1BII - chains A and B of the 3 polymer chains in the assembly; structure by X-ray diffraction, 2.40 A resolution.

Chain A:
Protein: MHC class I H-2DD
From: Mus musculus
Notes: fragment: heavy chain, extracellular domains
UniProt: P01900 (HA12_MOUSE); residues -23 to 341 here correspond to UniProt positions 1-365 (UniProt number = residue number + 24)
Chain sequence (365 residues; numbered -23 to 341; the number before each row is that of its first residue; numbers below 1 keep their minus sign (Met-23 is residue -23)):
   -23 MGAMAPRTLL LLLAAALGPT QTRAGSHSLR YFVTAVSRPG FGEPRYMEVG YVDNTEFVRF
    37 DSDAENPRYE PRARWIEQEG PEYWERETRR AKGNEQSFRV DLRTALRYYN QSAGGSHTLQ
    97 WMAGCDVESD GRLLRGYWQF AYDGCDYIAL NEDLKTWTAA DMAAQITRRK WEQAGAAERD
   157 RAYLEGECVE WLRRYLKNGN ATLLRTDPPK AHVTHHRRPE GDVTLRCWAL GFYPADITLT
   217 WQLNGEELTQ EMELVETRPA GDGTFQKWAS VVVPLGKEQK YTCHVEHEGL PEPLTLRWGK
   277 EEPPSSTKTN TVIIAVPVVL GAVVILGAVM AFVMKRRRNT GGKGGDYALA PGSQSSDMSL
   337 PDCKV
Disordered / not traced: -23 to 0, 275-341
Curated features (UniProtKB/Swiss-Prot):
  - region: Gly275 to Thr287 (Connecting peptide)
  - modified residue (Phosphoserine): Ser332, Ser335
  - glycosylation (N-linked (GlcNAc...) asparagine): Asn86, Asn176
Cystine bridges: Cys101-Cys164, Cys203-Cys259
From the paper describing this entry:
  - post-translational modification sites: Asn176 (citing earlier work)
  - binding site for Decameric peptide: Tyr7, Arg62, Glu63, Arg66, Asn70, Phe74, Asp77, Tyr84, Trp97, Ala99, Trp114, Phe116, Tyr123, Thr143, Lys146, Trp147, Ala152, Arg155, Tyr159, Glu163, Trp167, Tyr171
  - specificity-determining residues: Arg66, Trp97, Trp114

Chain B:
Protein: Beta-2 microglobulin
From: Mus musculus
UniProt: P01887 (B2MG_MOUSE); residues 281-399 here correspond to UniProt positions 1-119 (UniProt number = residue number - 280)
Chain sequence (119 residues; each row starts with the number of its first residue):
   281 MARSVTLVFL VLVSLTGLYA IQKTPQIQVY SRHPPENGKP NILNCYVTQF HPPHIEIQML
   341 KNGKKIPKVE MSDMSFSKDW SFYILAHTEF TPTETDTYAC RVKHDSMAEP KTVYWDRDM
Disordered / not traced: 281-300
Cystine bridges: Cys325-Cys380

How chain A and chain B interact:
Residue-residue contacts (52; chain A residue first):
  Phe8(A) with Ser355(B); Phe356(B), hydrophobic
  Val9(A) with Phe356(B)
  Thr10(A) with Phe356(B); Phe362(B)
  Arg21(A) with Met354(B)
  Tyr27(A) with Ser355(B), hydrogen bond; Tyr363(B)
  Arg35(A) with Asp353(B); Met354(B), hydrogen bond (side chain-backbone)
  Thr94(A) with His331(B); Pro333(B)
  Gln96(A) with Phe356(B); Trp360(B), hydrogen bond (side chain-backbone); Phe362(B)
  Trp97(A) with Phe356(B); Trp360(B)
  Met98(A) with Lys358(B); Trp360(B)
  Tyr113(A) with Lys358(B), hydrogen bond
  Gln115(A) with Lys358(B); Trp360(B)
  Phe116(A) with Trp360(B)
  Ala117(A) with Trp360(B), hydrophobic
  Asp119(A) with Ile301(B), hydrogen bond (backbone-backbone); His331(B), hydrogen bond (backbone-side chain)
  Gly120(A) with His331(B), hydrogen bond (backbone-side chain); Trp360(B)
  Cys121(A) with Ile301(B), hydrophobic
  Asp122(A) with Trp360(B), hydrogen bond
  His192(A) with Asp398(B)
  Arg202(A) with Met399(B), hydrogen bond (side chain-backbone)
  Trp204(A) with Met399(B)
  Val231(A) with Gln308(B)
  Glu232(A) with Gln308(B), hydrogen bond (backbone-side chain); Thr328(B), hydrogen bond; Gln329(B)
  Thr233(A) with Tyr326(B)
  Arg234(A) with Gln308(B), hydrogen bond; Tyr310(B); Tyr326(B)
  Pro235(A) with Tyr310(B), hydrogen bond (backbone-side chain); Asn324(B); Tyr326(B)
  Ala236(A) with Arg312(B), hydrogen bond (backbone-side chain); Asn324(B), hydrogen bond (backbone-side chain)
  Gly237(A) with Arg312(B), hydrogen bond (backbone-side chain)
  Asp238(A) with Arg312(B)
  Gln242(A) with Tyr310(B); Ser311(B); Arg312(B), hydrogen bond (side chain-backbone)
  Trp244(A) with Met399(B), hydrogen bond (side chain-backbone)
Also at the interface, not in a pair above, chain A (36 interface residues in all): Arg6, Val12, Met23, Val25, Glu229
Also at the interface, not in a pair above, chain B (24 interface residues in all): His313, Ser357, Leu365

Overview:
Chain A and chain B form an interface of 36 and 24 residues respectively; the contacts include 18 hydrogen
bonds. Polar contacts include Tyr27(A)-Ser355(B), Arg35(A)-Met354(B) and Gln96(A)-Trp360(B). From the paper: a
binding site for Decameric peptide at Tyr7(A), Arg62(A) and Glu63(A) among others; specificity determinants
Arg66(A), Trp97(A) and Trp114(A).
Here chain A is MHC class I H-2DD and chain B is Beta-2 microglobulin, both from Mus musculus. Entry 1BII (The
crystal structure of H-2DD MHC class I in complex with the HIV-1 derived peptide P18-110) was determined by
X-ray diffraction.
